8GDN - chains A and B; structure by X-ray diffraction, 1.99 A resolution.

[Chain A]
Name: 3-hydroxy-3-methylglutaryl-coenzyme A reductase
From: Pseudomonas sp. 'mevalonii'
Notes: EC 1.1.1.88
UniProtKB: P13702 (MVAA_PSEMV); residue numbers follow UniProt; this construct covers 1-428
Sequence (428 residues; numbered 1 to 428; the number before each row is that of its first residue):
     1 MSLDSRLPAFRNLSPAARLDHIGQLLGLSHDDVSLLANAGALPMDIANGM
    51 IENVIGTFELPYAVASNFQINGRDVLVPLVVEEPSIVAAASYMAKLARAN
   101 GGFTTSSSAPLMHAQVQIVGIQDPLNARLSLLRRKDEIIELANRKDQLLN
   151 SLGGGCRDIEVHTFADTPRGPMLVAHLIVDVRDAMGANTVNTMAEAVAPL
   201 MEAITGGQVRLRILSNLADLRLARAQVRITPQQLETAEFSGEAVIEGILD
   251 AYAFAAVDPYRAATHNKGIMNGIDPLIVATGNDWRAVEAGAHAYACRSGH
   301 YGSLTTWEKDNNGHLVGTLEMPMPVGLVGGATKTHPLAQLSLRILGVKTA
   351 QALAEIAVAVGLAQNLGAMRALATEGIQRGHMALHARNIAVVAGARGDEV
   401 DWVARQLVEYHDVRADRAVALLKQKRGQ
Unresolved in the structure: 1, 423-428
Residues lining bound ligands:
  - coenzyme A (COA): Arg11, Ser66, Asn67, Glu83, Pro84, Ser85, Ile86, Ala88, Ala89, Ser91, Tyr92, Lys95, Asn271, Gly367, Ala368, Arg370, Ala371, Glu375, Ile377, Gly380, His381, Leu384
  - (R)-mevalonate (MEV): Glu83, Arg261, Thr264, His265, Lys267, Gly268, Asn271, Ala368, Leu372, Ile377
  - NAD (nicotinamide-adenine-dinucleotide): Glu82, Glu83, Thr264, Lys267, His381, Met382, His385, Ile389, Val392, Ala415
Reported in the primary citation:
  - catalytic residues: Glu83, Lys267, His381 (citing earlier work)
  - conformationally variable residues (order/disorder transition): Arg379 to Leu422
  - binding site for coenzyme A: Ser85, His381

[Chain B]
Name: 3-hydroxy-3-methylglutaryl-coenzyme A reductase
From: Pseudomonas sp. 'mevalonii'
Notes: EC 1.1.1.88
UniProtKB: P13702 (MVAA_PSEMV); residues 501-928 here correspond to UniProt positions 1-428 (UniProt number = residue number - 500)
Sequence (428 residues; each row starts with the number of its first residue):
   501 MSLDSRLPAFRNLSPAARLDHIGQLLGLSHDDVSLLANAGALPMDIANGM
   551 IENVIGTFELPYAVASNFQINGRDVLVPLVVEEPSIVAAASYMAKLARAN
   601 GGFTTSSSAPLMHAQVQIVGIQDPLNARLSLLRRKDEIIELANRKDQLLN
   651 SLGGGCRDIEVHTFADTPRGPMLVAHLIVDVRDAMGANTVNTMAEAVAPL
   701 MEAITGGQVRLRILSNLADLRLARAQVRITPQQLETAEFSGEAVIEGILD
   751 AYAFAAVDPYRAATHNKGIMNGIDPLIVATGNDWRAVEAGAHAYACRSGH
   801 YGSLTTWEKDNNGHLVGTLEMPMPVGLVGGATKTHPLAQLSLRILGVKTA
   851 QALAEIAVAVGLAQNLGAMRALATEGIQRGHMALHARNIAVVAGARGDEV
   901 DWVARQLVEYHDVRADRAVALLKQKRGQ
Unresolved in the structure: 501, 880-928
Residues lining bound ligands:
  - (R)-mevalonate (MEV), molecule 1: Glu583, Arg761, Thr764, His765, Lys767, Gly768, Asn771, Ala868, Leu872
  - (R)-mevalonate (MEV), molecule 2: Ile713, Leu714, Asp783
  - NAD (nicotinamide-adenine-dinucleotide): Asp646, Leu648, Leu649, Leu652, Val681, Arg682, Asp683, Ala684, Met685, Gly686, Ala687, Asn688, Thr689, Asn691, Leu714, Asn716, Asp783, Arg785, Ala786, Val828, Gly829, Gly830
Reported in the primary citation:
  - binding site for NAD: Asn688
  - conformationally variable residues (domain motion): Pro824 to Ser841

[How chain A and chain B interact]
Pairs across the interface (261; chain A residue first):
  Phe10(A) - Asn553(B)
  Arg11(A) - Asn553(B)
  Pro15(A) - Met544(B)  hydrophobic
  Pro15(A) - Asn548(B)
  Pro15(A) - Val554(B)
  Arg18(A) - Asn548(B)  hydrogen bond
  Arg18(A) - Asn553(B)
  Arg18(A) - Val554(B)  hydrogen bond (side chain-backbone)
  Arg18(A) - Ile555(B)
  Leu36(A) - Ile555(B)  hydrophobic
  Leu36(A) - Gly556(B)
  Ala39(A) - Gly540(B)
  Gly40(A) - Ala539(B)
  Gly40(A) - Glu559(B)
  Ala41(A) - Glu559(B)  hydrogen bond (backbone-side chain)
  Leu42(A) - Glu559(B)  hydrogen bond (backbone-side chain)
  Met44(A) - Pro515(B)  hydrophobic
  Ala47(A) - Pro561(B)
  Asn48(A) - Pro515(B)
  Asn48(A) - Arg518(B)  hydrogen bond
  Met50(A) - Pro561(B)  hydrophobic
  Met50(A) - Glu582(B)
  Met50(A) - Pro584(B)
  Ile51(A) - Pro561(B)  hydrophobic
  Ile51(A) - Ala563(B)  hydrophobic
  Ile51(A) - Val581(B)
  Ile51(A) - Glu582(B)
  Ile51(A) - Glu583(B)
  Glu52(A) - Arg511(B)
  Glu52(A) - Ala563(B)
  Glu52(A) - Pro584(B)
  Glu52(A) - Ser585(B)  hydrogen bond (side chain-backbone)
  Glu52(A) - Ile586(B)
  Glu52(A) - Val587(B)  hydrogen bond (side chain-backbone)
  Glu52(A) - Ala588(B)  hydrogen bond (side chain-backbone)
  Asn53(A) - Phe510(B)
  Asn53(A) - Arg511(B)  hydrogen bond
  Asn53(A) - Arg518(B)
  Asn53(A) - Ala563(B)
  Asn53(A) - Val564(B)  hydrogen bond (side chain-backbone)
  Asn53(A) - Val587(B)
  Asn53(A) - Ser591(B)
  Val54(A) - Pro515(B)
  Val54(A) - Arg518(B)  hydrogen bond (backbone-side chain)
  Val54(A) - Pro561(B)  hydrophobic
  Val54(A) - Tyr562(B)
  Val54(A) - Ala563(B)  hydrophobic
  Ile55(A) - Arg518(B)
  Ile55(A) - Leu536(B)  hydrophobic
  Ile55(A) - Tyr562(B)  hydrogen bond (backbone-backbone)
  Ile55(A) - Val564(B)  hydrophobic
  Gly56(A) - Pro561(B)
  Gly56(A) - Tyr562(B)  hydrogen bond (backbone-backbone)
  Thr57(A) - Leu536(B)
  Thr57(A) - Glu559(B)  hydrogen bond
  Thr57(A) - Leu560(B)
  Thr57(A) - Tyr562(B)
  Thr57(A) - Leu837(B)
  Phe58(A) - Phe558(B)
  Phe58(A) - Glu559(B)
  Phe58(A) - Leu560(B)  hydrogen bond (backbone-backbone)
  Phe58(A) - Tyr562(B)  hydrophobic
  Phe58(A) - Val580(B)  hydrophobic
  Phe58(A) - Val778(B)
  Phe58(A) - Ala779(B)
  Phe58(A) - His835(B)
  Phe58(A) - Leu837(B)  hydrophobic
  Glu59(A) - Gly540(B)
  Glu59(A) - Ala541(B)  hydrogen bond (side chain-backbone)
  Glu59(A) - Leu542(B)  hydrogen bond (side chain-backbone)
  Glu59(A) - Thr557(B)  hydrogen bond
  Glu59(A) - Phe558(B)
  Glu59(A) - Glu559(B)
  Glu59(A) - His835(B)  hydrogen bond (backbone-side chain)
  Leu60(A) - Thr557(B)
  Leu60(A) - Phe558(B)  hydrogen bond (backbone-backbone)
  Pro61(A) - Ala547(B)
  Pro61(A) - Met550(B)  hydrophobic
  Pro61(A) - Ile551(B)  hydrophobic
  Pro61(A) - Val554(B)  hydrophobic
  Pro61(A) - Gly556(B)
  Tyr62(A) - Val554(B)
  Tyr62(A) - Ile555(B)  hydrogen bond (backbone-backbone)
  Tyr62(A) - Gly556(B)  hydrogen bond (backbone-backbone)
  Tyr62(A) - Thr557(B)
  Tyr62(A) - Phe558(B)  hydrophobic
  Ala63(A) - Ile551(B)  hydrophobic
  Ala63(A) - Glu552(B)
  Ala63(A) - Asn553(B)
  Val64(A) - Asn553(B)  hydrogen bond (backbone-side chain)
  Val64(A) - Ile555(B)  hydrophobic
  Val80(A) - Phe558(B)  hydrophobic
  Val80(A) - Trp784(B)
  Val81(A) - Ile551(B)
  Val81(A) - Arg785(B)
  Glu82(A) - Met550(B)
  Glu82(A) - Ile551(B)
  Glu82(A) - Asp783(B)
  Glu82(A) - Trp784(B)
  Glu82(A) - Arg785(B)  salt bridge
  Glu83(A) - Ile551(B)
  Glu83(A) - Asp783(B)
  Glu83(A) - Arg785(B)  salt bridge
  Pro84(A) - Met550(B)
  Pro84(A) - Glu552(B)
  Ser85(A) - Glu552(B)  hydrogen bond (backbone-side chain)
  Ile86(A) - Glu552(B)
  Val87(A) - Glu552(B)  hydrogen bond (backbone-side chain)
  Val87(A) - Asn553(B)
  Ala88(A) - Glu552(B)  hydrogen bond (backbone-side chain)
  Ser91(A) - Asn553(B)
  His113(A) - Tyr760(B)
  Gln115(A) - Phe754(B)
  Gln115(A) - Asp758(B)  hydrogen bond
  Gln115(A) - Tyr760(B)
  Gln115(A) - Arg761(B)
  Gln117(A) - Asp750(B)  hydrogen bond (side chain-backbone)
  Gln117(A) - Phe754(B)
  Phe164(A) - Val757(B)  hydrophobic
  Phe164(A) - Asp758(B)
  Arg169(A) - Glu746(B)  salt bridge
  Arg169(A) - Leu749(B)
  Arg169(A) - Asp750(B)  salt bridge
  Arg169(A) - Ala753(B)
  Met172(A) - Asp750(B)
  Val174(A) - Phe754(B)  hydrophobic
  His176(A) - Tyr760(B)
  Glu195(A) - Glu875(B)
  Glu195(A) - Gln878(B)
  Pro199(A) - Gln878(B)
  Glu202(A) - Ile877(B)
  Val209(A) - Ile877(B)
  Arg210(A) - Gly747(B)
  Arg210(A) - Asp750(B)  salt bridge
  Leu211(A) - Ala751(B)  hydrophobic
  Leu211(A) - Arg761(B)
  Leu211(A) - Leu872(B)  hydrophobic
  Arg212(A) - Leu872(B)
  Arg212(A) - Glu875(B)  hydrogen bond (side chain-backbone)
  Arg212(A) - Gly876(B)  hydrogen bond (side chain-backbone)
  Arg212(A) - Ile877(B)
  Ile213(A) - Arg761(B)
  Leu214(A) - Thr764(B)  hydrogen bond (backbone-side chain)
  Ser215(A) - Tyr760(B)  hydrogen bond (side chain-backbone)
  Ser215(A) - Thr764(B)
  Asn216(A) - Thr764(B)  hydrogen bond (backbone-side chain)
  Asn216(A) - Lys767(B)
  Leu217(A) - Tyr760(B)
  Leu217(A) - Ala763(B)
  Asp219(A) - Tyr760(B)  hydrogen bond
  Glu246(A) - Arg669(B)  salt bridge
  Gly247(A) - Arg710(B)
  Leu249(A) - Arg669(B)
  Asp250(A) - Gln617(B)  hydrogen bond (backbone-side chain)
  Asp250(A) - Arg669(B)  salt bridge
  Asp250(A) - Met672(B)
  Asp250(A) - Arg710(B)  salt bridge
  Ala251(A) - Leu711(B)  hydrophobic
  Ala253(A) - Arg669(B)
  Ala253(A) - Met672(B)  hydrophobic
  Phe254(A) - Gln615(B)
  Phe254(A) - Gln617(B)
  Phe254(A) - Met672(B)
  Phe254(A) - Val674(B)  hydrophobic
  Val257(A) - Phe664(B)
  Val257(A) - Thr667(B)
  Asp258(A) - Gln615(B)  hydrogen bond
  Asp258(A) - Phe664(B)
  Tyr260(A) - His613(B)
  Tyr260(A) - Gln615(B)
  Tyr260(A) - His676(B)
  Tyr260(A) - Ser715(B)  hydrogen bond (backbone-side chain)
  Tyr260(A) - Leu717(B)
  Tyr260(A) - Asp719(B)  hydrogen bond
  Arg261(A) - Gln615(B)
  Arg261(A) - Leu711(B)
  Arg261(A) - Ile713(B)
  Ala263(A) - Leu717(B)
  Ala263(A) - Ala789(B)
  Ala263(A) - Ala793(B)  hydrophobic
  Thr264(A) - Leu714(B)  hydrogen bond (side chain-backbone)
  Thr264(A) - Ser715(B)
  Thr264(A) - Asn716(B)  hydrogen bond (side chain-backbone)
  Lys267(A) - Asn716(B)
  Lys267(A) - Asp783(B)  salt bridge
  Lys267(A) - Arg785(B)
  Lys267(A) - Ala786(B)
  Lys267(A) - Ala789(B)
  Met270(A) - Arg785(B)
  Asn271(A) - Arg785(B)  hydrogen bond
  Asp274(A) - Trp784(B)  hydrogen bond
  Asp274(A) - Arg785(B)
  Val278(A) - Phe558(B)
  Ala279(A) - Phe558(B)
  Asp283(A) - Glu582(B)
  Asp283(A) - Glu583(B)
  Asp283(A) - Lys767(B)  salt bridge
  Trp284(A) - Val580(B)
  Trp284(A) - Glu582(B)
  Trp284(A) - Asp774(B)  hydrogen bond
  Trp284(A) - Trp784(B)
  Arg285(A) - Val581(B)
  Arg285(A) - Glu582(B)  salt bridge
  Arg285(A) - Glu583(B)  salt bridge
  Arg285(A) - Lys767(B)
  Arg285(A) - Met770(B)
  Arg285(A) - Asn771(B)  hydrogen bond
  Arg285(A) - Asp774(B)
  Arg285(A) - Glu788(B)
  Ala286(A) - Lys767(B)
  Glu288(A) - Arg785(B)
  Glu288(A) - Glu788(B)
  Ala289(A) - Ala763(B)
  Ala289(A) - Lys767(B)
  Ala289(A) - His792(B)
  His292(A) - Ala789(B)
  His292(A) - His792(B)
  Cys296(A) - Cys796(B)  hydrogen bond
  Cys296(A) - Tyr801(B)  hydrophobic
  Gly299(A) - Gly799(B)
  Tyr301(A) - Cys796(B)  hydrophobic
  Ala331(A) - Glu582(B)
  His335(A) - Phe558(B)
  His335(A) - Glu559(B)  hydrogen bond (side chain-backbone)
  Leu337(A) - Thr557(B)
  Leu337(A) - Phe558(B)  hydrophobic
  Ala338(A) - Phe558(B)
  Leu372(A) - Arg710(B)
  Leu372(A) - Leu711(B)  hydrophobic
  Leu372(A) - Arg712(B)  hydrogen bond (backbone-side chain)
  Leu372(A) - Ile713(B)  hydrophobic
  Thr374(A) - Arg712(B)  hydrogen bond (backbone-side chain)
  Glu375(A) - Arg712(B)
  Gly376(A) - Glu695(B)
  Gly376(A) - Arg712(B)
  Ile377(A) - Asn691(B)
  Ile377(A) - Glu695(B)  hydrogen bond (backbone-side chain)
  Gln378(A) - Asn688(B)  hydrogen bond (side chain-backbone)
  Gln378(A) - Asn691(B)
  Gln378(A) - Thr692(B)  hydrogen bond
  Gln378(A) - Glu695(B)  hydrogen bond (backbone-side chain)
  His381(A) - Asn688(B)  hydrogen bond
  Met382(A) - Asn688(B)
  Leu384(A) - Glu552(B)
  His385(A) - Asn688(B)  hydrogen bond
  His385(A) - Gly830(B)
  Asn388(A) - Gly830(B)
  Asn388(A) - Thr834(B)  hydrogen bond
  Val391(A) - Lys833(B)
  Val392(A) - Gly829(B)
  Val392(A) - Lys833(B)
  Arg396(A) - Ile546(B)
  Arg396(A) - Lys833(B)
  Arg396(A) - Thr834(B)  hydrogen bond (side chain-backbone)
  Arg414(A) - Lys645(B)  hydrogen bond (side chain-backbone)
  Arg414(A) - Thr692(B)
  Asp416(A) - Arg644(B)
  Asp416(A) - Lys645(B)
  Asp416(A) - Asp646(B)
  Asp416(A) - Gln647(B)  hydrogen bond (side chain-backbone)
  Asp416(A) - Leu648(B)  hydrogen bond (side chain-backbone)
Other interface residues (no listed pair), chain A (122 interface residues in all): Leu19, Ala65, Ser66, Val119, Thr167, Ala196, Ala198, Pro259, Gly281, Asn282, Ala293, Ala373, Arg387, Ala415, Val419
Other interface residues (no listed pair), chain B (119 interface residues in all): Leu519, Gly549, Ala565, Ser566, Val619, Asp666, Pro759, Gly781, Asn782, Ala831, Pro836, Ala838, Arg879
From the paper, about this interface:
  - residue pairs: His381(A)-Asn688(B)

[Summary]
122 residues of chain A and 119 residues of chain B are in contact; the contacts include 59 hydrogen bonds and
12 salt bridges. Polar contacts include Glu82(A)-Arg785(B), Glu83(A)-Arg785(B) and Arg169(A)-Glu746(B). The
paper describes a contact between His381(A) and Asn688(B). From the paper: catalytic residues Glu83(A),
Lys267(A) and His381(A); a binding site for coenzyme A at Ser85(A) and His381(A).
Chain A and chain B are both 3-hydroxy-3-methylglutaryl-coenzyme A reductase (Pseudomonas sp. 'mevalonii');
the structure, Structure of PmHMGR bound to mevalonate, CoA and NAD, was determined by X-ray diffraction (same
publication as 8SZ6 and 8VLQ).
